Entry 5KJ7 (X-ray diffraction, 3.50 A resolution); this record covers chains C and E of the 5 polymer chains in the assembly.

Chain C:
Name: Synaptosomal-associated protein 25
Source organism: Rattus norvegicus
Reference sequence: P60881 (SNP25_RAT), isoform P60881-2; residue numbers follow UniProt; this construct covers 9-83
Amino-acid sequence (75 residues; each row starts with the number of its first residue):
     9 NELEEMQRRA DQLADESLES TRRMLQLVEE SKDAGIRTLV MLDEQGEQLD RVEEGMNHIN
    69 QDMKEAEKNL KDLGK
Disordered / not traced: 83
Metal / ion sites: Ca2+ near Glu61 (its only coordinating residue here)

Chain E:
Name: Synaptotagmin-1
Source organism: Rattus norvegicus
Reference sequence: P21707 (SYT1_RAT); residue numbers follow UniProt; this construct covers 141-419
Amino-acid sequence (279 residues; each row starts with the number of its first residue):
   141 KLGKLQYSLD YDFQNNQLLV GIIQAAELPA LDMGGTSDPY VKVFLLPDKK KKFETKVHRK
   201 TLNPVFNEQF TFKVPYSELG GKTLVMAVYD FDRFSKHDII GEFKVPMNTV DFGHVTEEWR
   261 DLQSAEKEEQ EKLGDICFSL RYVPTAGKLT VVILEAKNLK KMDVGGLSDP YVKIHLMQNG
   321 KRLKKKKTTI KKNTLNPYYN ESFSFEVPFE QIQKVQVVVT VLDYDKIGKN DAIGKVFVGY
   381 NSTGAELRHW SDMLANPRRP IAQWHTLQVE EEVDAMLAV
UniProt features mapped onto this chain:
  - binding site (Ca(2+)): Leu171, Asp172, Asp178, Asp230, Phe231, Asp232, Ser235, Lys236, Asp238, Asp303, Asp309, Asp363, Asp365, Asp371
  - modified residue: Tyr229 (Phosphotyrosine), Ser264 (Phosphoserine), Ser342 (Phosphoserine), Ser344 (Phosphoserine)
Metal / ion sites: Ca2+ site 1: Asp172, Asp230, Phe231, Asp232; Ca2+ site 2: Asp172, Asp178; Ca2+ site 3: Met302, Asp365; Ca2+ site 4: Asp309, Asp363, Tyr364, Asp365; Ca2+ site 5: Glu346 (shared with 3 residues of chain K)

Chain C / chain E interface:
Contacting residue pairs (14):
  Lys40(C) - Glu295(E)  salt bridge
  Lys40(C) - Asn336(E)
  Lys40(C) - Trp404(E)
  Ile44(C) - Leu294(E)  hydrophobic
  Ile44(C) - Glu295(E)
  Leu47(C) - Tyr338(E)
  Leu47(C) - Asn340(E)
  Val48(C) - Leu294(E)  hydrophobic
  Val48(C) - Ala402(E)  hydrophobic
  Asp51(C) - Pro400(E)
  Glu52(C) - Arg399(E)  salt bridge
  Glu52(C) - Pro400(E)
  Glu55(C) - Arg281(E)  salt bridge
  Gln56(C) - Arg399(E)
Also at the interface, not in a pair above, chain C (9 interface residues in all): Glu37
Also at the interface, not in a pair above, chain E (13 interface residues in all): Ser279, Val292, Lys297

In short:
9 residues of chain C and 13 residues of chain E are in contact; the contacts include 3 salt bridges. Polar
pairs include Lys40(C)-Glu295(E), Glu52(C)-Arg399(E) and Glu55(C)-Arg281(E). Curated annotation (UniProt)
lists 14 Ca2+-binding residues on chain E.
Chain C is Synaptosomal-associated protein 25 and chain E is Synaptotagmin-1, both from Rattus norvegicus; the
structure, Structure of the Ca2+-bound synaptotagmin-1 SNARE complex (long unit cell form) - from XFEL
diffraction, was determined by X-ray diffraction (same publication as 5KJ8).
